PDB entry 8AC3 | electron microscopy, 2.80 A resolution | chains N and R of the 20 polymer chains in the assembly

== Chain N ==
Protein: Cytochrome b
From: Yarrowia lipolytica
UniProtKB: Q9B6D0 (CYB_YARLI); residues 1-385 here = UniProt positions 1-385
Sequence (385 residues; each row starts with the number of its first residue):
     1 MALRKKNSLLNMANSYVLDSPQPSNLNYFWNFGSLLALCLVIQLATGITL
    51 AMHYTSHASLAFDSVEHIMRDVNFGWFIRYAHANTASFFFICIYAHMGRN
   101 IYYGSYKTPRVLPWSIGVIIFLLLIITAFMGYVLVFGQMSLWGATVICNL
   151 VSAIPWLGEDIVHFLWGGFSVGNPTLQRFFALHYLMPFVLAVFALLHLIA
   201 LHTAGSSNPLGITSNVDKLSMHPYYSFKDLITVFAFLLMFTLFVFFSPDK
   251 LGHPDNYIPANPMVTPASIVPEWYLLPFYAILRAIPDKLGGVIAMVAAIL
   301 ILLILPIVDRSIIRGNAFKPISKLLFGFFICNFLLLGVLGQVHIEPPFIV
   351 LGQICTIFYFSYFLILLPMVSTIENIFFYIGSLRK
Disordered / not traced: 384-385
Metal / ion sites: heme Fe site 1: H82, H183; heme Fe site 2: H96, H197
Residues lining bound ligands:
  - heme (HEM), molecule 1: W30, G33, S34, L36, A37, L40, F89, I93, H96, M97, R99, N100, S105, R110, P113, W114, G117, V118, I120, F121, A194, H197, L198, L201, S206, S207
  - heme (HEM), molecule 2: L40, Q43, L44, G47, I48, L50, A51, Y54, V65, R79, H82, A83, A86, F89, L124, T127, A128, G131, Y132, L134, V135, F180, H183, Y184, P187, L190, Y274
  - 1,2-diacyl-sn-glycero-3-phosphocholine (PC1): N27, F29, Y94, A95, G98, R99, Y102, Y103, P209, L210, A317, K323, F326, G327, I330, C331, F333
  - phosphatidylethanolamine (PTY), molecule 1: S34, A37, L38, V41, H222, P223, S226, F227, D229, L230, V233, F234
  - phosphatidylethanolamine (PTY), molecule 2: I42, F74, F77, F234, L237, F240, F245
UniProt features mapped onto this chain:
  - binding site (heme b): H82, H96, H183, H197
  - binding site (a ubiquinone): H202

== Chain R ==
Protein: Cytochrome b-c1 complex subunit 7
From: Yarrowia lipolytica
UniProtKB: Q6C3K7 (QCR7_YARLI); residue numbers follow UniProt; this construct covers 1-128
Sequence (128 residues; row label = number of the first residue in the row):
     1 MASITSVVKTSELILKSPLLSKIVVPLAKTYVKFSGYRQLGFKMNDLIIE
    51 ETPNMQLALRRLPPTESYDRVYRLIRATQFSLSHKLATGNDITKPEEDDH
   101 YLIPYILDVEAEAFEKDALDNLEVVKRK
Disordered / not traced: 1, 126-128

== How chain N and chain R interact ==
Residue-residue contacts (69; chain N residue first):
  S24(N) with T78(R); L82(R)
  N25(N) with T78(R); S81(R), hydrogen bond; L82(R)
  K107(N) with I49(R)
  T108(N) with E51(R)
  P109(N) with E51(R)
  L210(N) with L40(R), hydrophobic; F42(R), hydrophobic; A77(R); T78(R); S81(R)
  I212(N) with F42(R), hydrophobic; D46(R); L74(R), hydrophobic; T78(R)
  T213(N) with E50(R); L74(R)
  V216(N) with I75(R), hydrophobic
  D217(N) with I75(R)
  R310(N) with A2(R), hydrogen bond (backbone-backbone)
  I312(N) with A2(R); I4(R), hydrophobic; V7(R), hydrophobic; I48(R); I49(R), hydrogen bond (backbone-backbone)
  I313(N) with L47(R); I49(R)
  R314(N) with I49(R); E51(R), salt bridge
  F318(N) with S35(R), hydrogen bond (backbone-side chain); Y37(R), hydrophobic; F42(R), hydrophobic; L47(R), hydrophobic
  K319(N) with Y31(R)
  P320(N) with Y31(R); F34(R); S35(R)
  I321(N) with Y31(R), hydrophobic
  E374(N) with Y31(R), hydrogen bond
  N375(N) with A2(R); V7(R)
  I376(N) with T10(R); S11(R); I14(R), hydrophobic
  F377(N) with A28(R); Y31(R), hydrophobic; V32(R)
  F378(N) with Y31(R), hydrophobic; S35(R); M44(R)
  Y379(N) with V7(R), hydrophobic; V8(R), hydrophobic; S11(R); M44(R), hydrophobic; H100(R)
  I380(N) with S11(R); I14(R), hydrophobic; V25(R), hydrophobic; A28(R), hydrophobic
  G381(N) with A28(R); V32(R)
  S382(N) with Y37(R); M44(R); D98(R); H100(R), hydrogen bond
  L383(N) with L15(R), hydrophobic; H100(R)
Also at the interface, not in a pair above, chain N (30 interface residues in all): S311, A317
Also at the interface, not in a pair above, chain R (40 interface residues in all): V24, L27, K29, G36, R38, T52, V71, I103

== Summary ==
30 residues of chain N face 40 of chain R across their interface; the contacts include 6 hydrogen bonds and 1
salt bridge. Polar pairs include R314(N)-E51(R), N25(N)-S81(R) and F318(N)-S35(R). Ligands of chain N:
phosphatidylethanolamine, heme and 1,2-diacyl-sn-glycero-3-phosphocholine.
Chain N is Cytochrome b and chain R is Cytochrome b-c1 complex subunit 7, both from Yarrowia lipolytica; the
structure, Complex III2 from Yarrowia lipolytica, apo, int-position, was determined by electron microscopy,
deposited together with 8AB6, 8AB7, 8AB8, 8AB9, 8ABA, 8ABB and 11 further entries.
